Entry 7KW0 (X-ray diffraction, 1.90 A resolution); this record covers chain A.

== Chain A ==
Protein: PCP-C didomain
From: Thermobifida fusca
UniProtKB: Q47NR9 (Q47NR9_THEFY); residues 2481-3008 here = UniProt positions 2481-3008
Sequence (528 residues; numbered 2481 to 3008; the number before each row is that of its first residue):
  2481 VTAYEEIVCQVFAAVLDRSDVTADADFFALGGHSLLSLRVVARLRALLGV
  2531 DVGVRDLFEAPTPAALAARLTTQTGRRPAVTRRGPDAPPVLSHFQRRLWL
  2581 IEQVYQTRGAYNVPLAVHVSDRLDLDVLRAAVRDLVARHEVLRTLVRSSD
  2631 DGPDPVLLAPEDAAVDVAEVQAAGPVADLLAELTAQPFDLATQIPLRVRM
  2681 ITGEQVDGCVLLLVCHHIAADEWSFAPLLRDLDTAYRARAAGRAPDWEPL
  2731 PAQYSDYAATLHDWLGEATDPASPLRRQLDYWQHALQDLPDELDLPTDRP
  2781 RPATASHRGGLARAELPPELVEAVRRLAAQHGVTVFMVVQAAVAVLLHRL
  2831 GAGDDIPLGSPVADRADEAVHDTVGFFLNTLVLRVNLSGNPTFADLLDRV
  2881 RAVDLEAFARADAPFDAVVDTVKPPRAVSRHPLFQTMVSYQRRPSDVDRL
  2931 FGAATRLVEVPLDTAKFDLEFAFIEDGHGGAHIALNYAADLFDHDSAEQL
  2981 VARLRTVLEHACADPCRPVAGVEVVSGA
Unresolved in the structure: 2552-2556, 3000-3008
Covalent attachments: compound XAG linked to Ser2514
Reported in the primary citation:
  - binding site for the ligand XAG: Arg2577, Glu2702
  - catalytic residues: His2697
  - catalytic residues: Glu2702 (proposed by the authors, not directly observed)
  - mutagenesis - E2702G (75% to 92%): increased catalytic activity on PPant-linked l-Leu
  - specificity-determining residues: Glu2702
  - mutagenesis - R2577G: decreased catalytic activity on with Gly
  - mutagenesis - H2697Q: abolished catalytic activity on Gly as the acceptor substrate
  - mutagenesis - E2702G (61% to 35%): decreased catalytic activity on Gly as the acceptor substrate

== Overview ==
Covalently linked compound XAG: at Ser2514. From the paper: catalytic residues His2697 and Glu2702; E2702G
increases catalytic activity on PPant-linked l-Leu; 3 substitutions were tested in all.
Chain A is PCP-C didomain (Thermobifida fusca); the structure, Non-ribosomal didomain (stabilised
glycine-PCP-C) acceptor bound state, was determined by X-ray diffraction (same publication as 7KVW, 7KW2 and
7KW3).
